PDB entry 1GMC | X-ray diffraction, 2.20 A resolution | chains E and G of the 4 polymer chains in the assembly

# Chain E
Molecule: Gamma-chymotrypsin A
Organism: Bos taurus
Notes: EC 3.4.21.1
UniProtKB: P00766 (CTRA_BOVIN); residue numbers follow UniProt; this construct covers 1-13
Amino-acid sequence (13 residues; numbered 1 to 13; the number before each row is that of its first residue):
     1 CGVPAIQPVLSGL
Unresolved in the structure: 12-13

# Chain G
Molecule: Gamma-chymotrypsin A
Organism: Bos taurus
Notes: EC 3.4.21.1
UniProtKB: P00766 (CTRA_BOVIN); residues 149-245 here = UniProt positions 149-245
Amino-acid sequence (97 residues; each row starts with the number of its first residue):
   149 ANTPDRLQQASLPLLSNTNCKKYWGTKIKDAMICAGASGVSSCMGDSGGP
   199 LVCKKNGAWTLVGIVSWGSSTCSTSTPGVYARVTALVNWVQQTLAAN
Unresolved in the structure: 149-150
Disulfides: Cys168-Cys182, Cys191-Cys220
UniProt features mapped onto this chain:
  - active site: Ser195 (Charge relay system)

# Interface between chain E and chain G
Contacting residue pairs - 6 pairs, chain E then chain G:
  Cys1(E) - Ala206(G)
  Gly2(E) - Ala206(G)
  Gly2(E) - Trp207(G)  hydrogen bond (backbone-backbone)
  Pro4(E) - Trp207(G)
  Val9(E) - Gln157(G)  hydrogen bond (backbone-side chain)
  Leu10(E) - Gln157(G)
Other interface residues (no listed pair), chain E (6 interface residues in all): Pro8
Other interface residues (no listed pair), chain G (5 interface residues in all): Ser159, Gly205

# In short
6 residues of chain E face 5 of chain G across their interface; the contacts include 2 hydrogen bonds. Polar
contacts include Val9(E)-Gln157(G) and Gly2(E)-Trp207(G). From UniProt: active-site residue Ser195(G) on chain
G.
Chain E is Gamma-chymotrypsin A and chain G is Gamma-chymotrypsin A, both from Bos taurus; the structure, The
X-ray crystal structure of the tetrahedral intermediate of gamma-chymotrypsin in hexane, was determined by
X-ray diffraction, deposited together with 1GMD.
